PDB entry 8BHV | electron microscopy, 4.51 A resolution (low resolution: residue-level contacts below are approximate; hydrogen-bond / salt-bridge calls are withheld) | chains a and E of the 20 polymer chains in the assembly

== Chain a ==
Name: X-ray repair cross-complementing protein 6
Source organism: Homo sapiens
Notes: EC 3.6.4.-, 4.2.99.-
Reference sequence: P12956 (XRCC6_HUMAN); residues 1-609 here = UniProt positions 1-609
Chain sequence (609 residues; row label = number of the first residue in the row):
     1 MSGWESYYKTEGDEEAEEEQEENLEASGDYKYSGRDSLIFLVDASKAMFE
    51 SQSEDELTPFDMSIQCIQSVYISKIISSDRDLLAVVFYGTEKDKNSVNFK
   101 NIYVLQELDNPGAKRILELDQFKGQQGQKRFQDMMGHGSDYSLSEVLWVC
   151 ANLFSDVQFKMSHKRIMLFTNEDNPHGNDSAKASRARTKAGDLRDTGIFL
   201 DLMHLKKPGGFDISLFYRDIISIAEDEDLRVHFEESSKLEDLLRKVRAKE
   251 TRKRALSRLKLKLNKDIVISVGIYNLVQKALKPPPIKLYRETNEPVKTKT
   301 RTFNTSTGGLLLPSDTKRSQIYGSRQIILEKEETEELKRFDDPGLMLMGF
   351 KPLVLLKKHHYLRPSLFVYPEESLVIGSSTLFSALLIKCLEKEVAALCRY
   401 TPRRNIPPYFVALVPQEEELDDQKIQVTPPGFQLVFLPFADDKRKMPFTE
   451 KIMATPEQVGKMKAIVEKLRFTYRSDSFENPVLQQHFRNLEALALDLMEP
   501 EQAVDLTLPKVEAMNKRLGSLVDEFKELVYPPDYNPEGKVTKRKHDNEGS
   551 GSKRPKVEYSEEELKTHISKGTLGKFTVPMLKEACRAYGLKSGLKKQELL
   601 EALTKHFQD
Unresolved in the structure: 1-33, 539-609
UniProt features mapped onto this chain:
  - region: Val578 to Glu583 (Interaction with BAX)
  - active site: Lys31 (Schiff-base intermediate with DNA)
  - modified residue: Ser2 (N-acetylserine), Ser6 (Phosphoserine), Ser27 (Phosphoserine), Lys31 (N6-acetyllysine), Ser51 (Phosphoserine), Ser306 (Phosphoserine), Lys317 (N6-acetyllysine), Lys331 (N6-acetyllysine), Lys338 (N6-acetyllysine), Thr455 (Phosphothreonine), Lys461 (N6-acetyllysine), Ser477 (Phosphoserine), Ser520 (Phosphoserine), Lys539 (N6-acetyllysine), Lys542 (N6-acetyllysine), Lys544 (N6-acetyllysine), Ser550 (Phosphoserine), Lys553 (N6-acetyllysine), Lys556 (N6-acetyllysine), Ser560 (Phosphoserine) and 1 more in UniProt
  - cross-link (Glycyl lysine isopeptide (Lys-Gly)): Lys287 (interchain with G-Cter in SUMO2), Lys317 (interchain with G-Cter in SUMO2), Lys556 (interchain with G-Cter in SUMO2)
  - mutagenesis: Lys31 (K31A: Diminishes the ability to form a Schiff base. Abolishes adduct formation; when associated with A-160 and A-164), Lys160 (K160A: Abolishes adduct formation; when associated with A-31 and A-160), Lys164 (K164A: Abolishes adduct formation; when associated with A-31 and A-164), Lys539 (K539Q: Complete loss of suppression of BAX-induced apoptosis; K539R: No effect on suppression of BAX-induced apoptosis), Lys542 (K542Q: Complete loss of suppression of BAX-induced apoptosis; K542R: No effect on suppression of BAX-induced apoptosis), Lys544 (K544R: No effect on suppression of BAX-induced apoptosis), Lys553 (K553Q: Partial loss of suppression of BAX-induced apoptosis; K553R: No effect on suppression of BAX-induced apoptosis), Lys556 (K556R: No effect on suppression of BAX-induced apoptosis), Lys570 (K570R: Loss of methylation; loss of anti-apoptotic activity; no effect on XRCC5 stabilization)
From the paper describing this entry:
  - mutagenesis - H163A, R165E, F471E, R517E: decreased co-localization with Protein PAXX

== Chain E ==
Molecule: 28-nt DNA strand
Sequence (28 nucleotides; numbered 18 to 45; the number before each row is that of its first residue):
    18 GCTAATAAACTAAAAACTATTATTATGG

== How chain a and chain E interact ==
Pairs across the interface (11):
  Lys160(a) - DA36(E)
  Arg254(a) - DC34(E)
  Ala255(a) - DA32(E)
  Leu256(a) - DA32(E)
  Ser257(a) - DA32(E)
  Arg258(a) - DA32(E)
  Lys287(a) - DT28(E)
  Thr298(a) - DT28(E)
  Arg403(a) - DA31(E)
  Arg403(a) - DA32(E)
  Arg444(a) - DT23(E)
Also at the interface, not in a pair above, chain E (8 interface residues in all): DA33, DT35

== Summary ==
10 residues of chain a face 8 of chain E across their interface. Curated annotation (UniProt) lists
active-site residue Lys31(a) and 9 mutagenesis sites on chain a. From the paper: H163A, R165E and F471E of
chain a, among others, reduce co-localization with Protein PAXX.
Chain a is X-ray repair cross-complementing protein 6 (Homo sapiens) and chain E is a 28-nt DNA strand; the
structure, DNA-PK XLF mediated dimer bound to PAXX, was determined by electron microscopy together with 8ASC,
7ZYG, 8BH3, 8BHY and 7ZWA from the same study.
